7WT5 - chains A and C of the 3 polymer chains in the assembly; structure by X-ray diffraction, 2.10 A resolution.

[Chain A]
Name: MHC class I antigen
Organism: Homo sapiens
UniProt: A0A109QAI7 (A0A109QAI7_HUMAN); residues 0-276 here correspond to UniProt positions 24-300 (UniProt number = residue number + 24)
Chain sequence (277 residues; each row starts with the number of its first residue; numbering starts at 0):
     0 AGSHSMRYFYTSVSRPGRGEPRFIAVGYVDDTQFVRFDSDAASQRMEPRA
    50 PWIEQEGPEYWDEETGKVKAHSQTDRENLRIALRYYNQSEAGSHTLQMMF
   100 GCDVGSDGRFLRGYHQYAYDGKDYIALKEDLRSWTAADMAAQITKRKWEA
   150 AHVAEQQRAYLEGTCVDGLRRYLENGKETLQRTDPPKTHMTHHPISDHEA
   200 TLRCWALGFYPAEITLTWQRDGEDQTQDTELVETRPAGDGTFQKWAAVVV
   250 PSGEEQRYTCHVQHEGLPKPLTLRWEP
Disulfide bonds: C101-C164, C203-C259
Metal / ion sites: Zn2+ site 1: A0, H3, Q180, E222; Zn2+ site 2: H151 (shared with 2 residues of chain D); Zn2+ site 3 near H197 (its only coordinating residue here)
What the authors report for this chain:
  - specificity-determining residues: Y9

[Chain C]
Name: 8-mer model peptide
Chain sequence (8 residues; row label = number of the first residue in the row):
     1 RAGFVANF

[How chain A and chain C interact]
Pairs across the interface - 41 pairs, chain A then chain C:
  M5(A) with R1(C)
  Y7(A) with R1(C), hydrogen bond (side chain-backbone); A2(C)
  Y9(A) with A2(C)
  Y59(A) with R1(C)
  E62(A) with R1(C), salt bridge
  E63(A) with R1(C), salt bridge; A2(C), hydrogen bond (side chain-backbone)
  K66(A) with R1(C); A2(C), hydrogen bond (side chain-backbone)
  H70(A) with V5(C)
  T73(A) with V5(C); A6(C); N7(C)
  E76(A) with N7(C), hydrogen bond
  N77(A) with A6(C), hydrogen bond (side chain-backbone); N7(C), hydrogen bond; F8(C), hydrogen bond (side chain-backbone)
  I80(A) with F8(C)
  Y84(A) with F8(C), hydrogen bond (side chain-backbone)
  L95(A) with F8(C), hydrophobic
  M97(A) with V5(C), hydrophobic
  F99(A) with A2(C), hydrophobic; G3(C)
  H114(A) with F4(C)
  Y116(A) with V5(C); F8(C), hydrophobic
  Y123(A) with F8(C), hydrophobic
  T143(A) with F8(C), hydrogen bond (side chain-backbone)
  K146(A) with F8(C), hydrogen bond (side chain-backbone)
  W147(A) with A6(C); N7(C), hydrogen bond (side chain-backbone); F8(C), hydrophobic
  Q155(A) with F4(C)
  Q156(A) with F4(C), hydrogen bond (side chain-backbone)
  Y159(A) with R1(C), hydrogen bond (side chain-backbone); A2(C); G3(C), hydrogen bond (side chain-backbone)
  T163(A) with R1(C)
  R170(A) with R1(C)
  Y171(A) with R1(C), hydrogen bond (side chain-backbone)
Other interface residues (no listed pair), chain A (30 interface residues in all): D74, V152

[Summary]
30 residues of chain A face 8 of chain C across their interface; the contacts include 15 hydrogen bonds and 2
salt bridges. Among the polar pairs are E62(A)-R1(C), E63(A)-R1(C) and Y7(A)-R1(C). The Zn2+ site 1 is built
by A0(A), H3(A), Q180(A) and E222(A). From the paper: the specificity determinant Y9(A).
Here chain A is MHC class I antigen (Homo sapiens) and chain C is an 8-mer model peptide. Entry 7WT5 (Crystal
structure of HLA-A*2450 complexed with 8-mer model peptide) was determined by X-ray diffraction together with
7WJ2, 7WJ3, 7WT3 and 7WT4 from the same study.
